PDB entry 8RP6 | X-ray diffraction, 2.45 A resolution | chain AAA

Chain AAA:
Name: Aminodeoxychorismate synthase component 2
From: Escherichia coli
Notes: EC 2.6.1.85
UniProt: P00903 (PABA_ECOLI); numbering as in UniProt (aligned over 1-187)
Amino-acid sequence (189 residues; each row starts with the number of its first residue; numbers below 1 keep their minus sign (Gly-1 is residue -1)):
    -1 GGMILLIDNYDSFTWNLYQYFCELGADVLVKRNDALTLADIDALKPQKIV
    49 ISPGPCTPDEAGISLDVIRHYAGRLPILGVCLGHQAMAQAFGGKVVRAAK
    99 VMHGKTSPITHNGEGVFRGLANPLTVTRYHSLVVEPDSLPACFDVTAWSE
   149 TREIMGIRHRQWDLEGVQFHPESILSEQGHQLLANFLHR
Differences from the reference sequence: expression tag (-1 to 0)
Bound ions: Zn2+: Cys79, His128, His168

Summary:
Cys79, His128 and His168 coordinate Zn2+.
Chain AAA is Aminodeoxychorismate synthase component 2 (Escherichia coli); the structure, Aminodeoxychorismate
synthase complex from Escherichia coli, was determined by X-ray diffraction together with 8RP0, 8RP1, 8RP2 and
8RP7 from the same study.
